Entry 5EJK (X-ray diffraction, 3.80 A resolution); this record covers chains C and J of the 16 polymer chains in the assembly.

# Chain C
Name: Gag-Pro-Pol polyprotein
Organism: Rous sarcoma virus (strain Prague C)
Notes: EC 3.4.23.-, 2.7.7.49, 2.7.7.7, 3.1.26.4, 2.7.7.-, 3.1.-.-
Reference sequence: P03354 (POL_RSVP); residues 1-270 here correspond to UniProt positions 1281-1550 (UniProt number = residue number + 1280)
Amino-acid sequence (270 residues; numbered 1 to 270; the number before each row is that of its first residue):
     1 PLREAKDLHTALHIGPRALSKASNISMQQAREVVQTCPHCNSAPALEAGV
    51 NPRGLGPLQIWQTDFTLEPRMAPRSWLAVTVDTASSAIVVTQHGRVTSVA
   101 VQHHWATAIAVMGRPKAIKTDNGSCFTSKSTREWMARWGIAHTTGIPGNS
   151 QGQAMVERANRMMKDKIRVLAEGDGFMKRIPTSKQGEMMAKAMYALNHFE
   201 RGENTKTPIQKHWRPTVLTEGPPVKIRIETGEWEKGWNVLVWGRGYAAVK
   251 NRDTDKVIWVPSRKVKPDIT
Disordered / not traced: 41-53, 270
Construct notes: engineered mutation Ser23 (Cys1303 in P03354), Mse112 (Leu1392 in P03354), Mse135 (Leu1415 in P03354), Mse162 (Leu1442 in P03354), Mse163 (Leu1443 in P03354), Mse188 (Leu1468 in P03354), Mse189 (Leu1469 in P03354); conflict Lys166 (Arg1446 in P03354)
Modified residues: Mse27, Mse71, Mse155, Mse177, Mse193 (selenomethionine; parent Met); Mse112, Mse135, Mse162, Mse163, Mse188, Mse189 (selenomethionine)
UniProt features mapped onto this chain:
  - DNA-binding region: Pro222 to Thr270 (Integrase-type)
  - region: Asp268 to Thr270 (Involved in homooctamerization)
  - binding site (Zn(2+)): His9, His13, Cys37, Cys40
  - binding site (Mg(2+)): Asp64, Asp121, Glu157
Metal / ion sites: Zn2+: His9, His13, Cys37, Cys40
Reported in the primary citation:
  - catalytic residues: Asp64, Asp121, Glu157
  - binding site for RSV Integrase: Thr66, Arg158, Arg161, Lys164, Glu229
  - binding site for RSV Integrase: Arg17, Arg31, Ser124, Arg227, Glu229, Lys266
  - mutagenesis - F199K: abolished catalytic activity on concerted integration (citing earlier work)
  - binding site for the 22-nt DNA strand: Arg17, Arg244, Arg263
  - binding site for the 22-nt DNA strand (chain J): Arg31, Arg227, Trp259, Arg263
  - mutagenesis - R244A, R244C: decreased catalytic activity (citing earlier work)
  - mutagenesis - W233A, W233E: abolished binding to viral DNA LTR sequence (citing earlier work)
  - mutagenesis - C23S/L112M/L135M/L162M/L163M/L188M/L189M: unchanged catalytic activity

# Chain J
Molecule: 22-nt DNA strand
Sequence (22 nucleotides; each row starts with the number of its first residue):
     1 AATGTTGTCTTATGCAATACTC

# Interface between chain C and chain J
Residue-residue contacts (7):
  Arg244(C) - DT3(J)  base contact
  Gly245(C) - DT3(J)  hydrogen bond to the base
  Tyr246(C) - DA2(J)  hydrogen bond to the phosphate
  Tyr246(C) - DT3(J)  hydrogen bond to the phosphate
  Trp259(C) - DA1(J)  base contact
  Pro261(C) - DG4(J)  phosphate contact
  Arg263(C) - DG4(J)  base contact
Also at the interface, not in a pair above, chain C (7 interface residues in all): Leu55

# Overview
The interface between chain C and chain J involves 7 residues on one side and 4 on the other; the contacts
include 3 hydrogen bonds. Among the polar pairs are Gly245(C)-DT3(J), Tyr246(C)-DA2(J) and Tyr246(C)-DT3(J).
From the paper: catalytic residues Asp64(C), Asp121(C) and Glu157(C); R244A and R244C of chain C reduce
catalytic activity; 6 substitutions were tested in all.
Here chain C is Gag-Pro-Pol polyprotein (Rous sarcoma virus (strain Prague C)) and chain J is a 22-nt DNA
strand. Entry 5EJK (Crystal structure of the Rous sarcoma virus intasome) was determined by X-ray diffraction.
